Entry 4KHP (X-ray diffraction, 3.10 A resolution); this record covers chains A and T of the 22 polymer chains in the assembly.

Chain A:
Molecule: 16S Ribosomal RNA
From: Thermus thermophilus
Sequence (1506 nucleotides; each row starts with the number of its first residue):
     6 UGGAGAGUUUGAUCCUGGCUCAGGGUGAACGCUGGCGGCGUGCCUAAGAC
    56 AUGCAAGUCGUGCGGGCCGCGGGAUUUUACUCCGUGGUCAGCGGCGGACG
   106 GGUGAGUAACGCGUGGGUGACCUACCCGGAAGAGGGGGACAACCCGGGGA
   156 AACUCGGGCUAAUCCCCCAUGUGGACCCGCCCCUUGGGGUGUGUCCAAAG
   206 GGCUUUGCCCGCUUCCGGAUGGGCCCGCGUCCCAUCAGCUAGUUGGUGGG
   256 GUAAUGGCCCACCAAGGCGACGACGGGUAGCCGGUCUGAGAGGAUGGCCG
   306 GCCACAGGGGCACUGAGACACGGGCCCCACUCCUACGGGAGGCAGCAGUU
   356 AGGAAUCUUCCGCAAUGGGCGCAAGCCUGACGGAGCGACGCCGCUUGGAG
   406 GAAGAAGCCCUUCGGGGUGUAAACUCCUGAACCCGGGACGAAACCCCCGA
   456 CGAGGGGACUGACGGUACCGGGGUAAUAGCGCCGGCCAACUCCGUGCCAG
   506 CAGCCGCGGUAAUACGGAGGGCGCGAGCGUUACCCGGAUUCACUGGGCGU
   556 AAAGGGCGUGUAGGCGGCCUGGGGCGUCCCAUGUGAAAGACCACGGCUCA
   606 ACCGUGGGGGAGCGUGGGAUACGCUCAGGCUAGACGGUGGGAGAGGGUGG
   656 UGGAAUUCCCGGAGUAGCGGUGAAAUGCGCAGAUACCGGGAGGAACGCCG
   706 AUGGCGAAGGCAGCCACCUGGUCCACCCGUGACGCUGAGGCGCGAAAGCG
   756 UGGGGAGCAAACCGGAUUAGAUACCCGGGUAGUCCACGCCCUAAACGAUG
   806 CGCGCUAGGUCUCUGGGUCUCCUGGGGGCCGAAGCUAACGCGUUAAGCGC
   856 GCCGCCUGGGGAGUACGGCCGCAAGGCUGAAACUCAAAGGAAUUGACGGG
   906 GGCCCGCACAAGCGGUGGAGCAUGUGGUUUAAUUCGAAGCAACGCGAAGA
   956 ACCUUACCAGGCCUUGACAUGCUAGGGAACCCGGGUGAAAGCCUGGGGUG
  1006 CCCCGCGAGGGGAGCCCUAGCACAGGUGCUGCAUGGCCGUCGUCAGCUCG
  1056 UGCCGUGAGGUGUUGGGUUAAGUCCCGCAACGAGCGCAACCCCCGCCGUU
  1106 AGUUGCCAGCGGUUCGGCCGGGCACUCUAACGGGACUGCCCGCGAAAGCG
  1156 GGAGGAAGGAGGGGACGACGUCUGGUCAGCAUGGCCCUUACGGCCUGGGC
  1206 GACACACGUGCUACAAUGCCCACUACAAAGCGAUGCCACCCGGCAACGGG
  1256 GAGCUAAUCGCAAAAAGGUGGGCCCAGUUCGGAUUGGGGUCUGCAACCCG
  1306 ACCCCAUGAAGCCGGAAUCGCUAGUAAUCGCGGAUCAGCCAUGCCGCGGU
  1356 GAAUACGUUCCCGGGCCUUGUACACACCGCCCGUCACGCCAUGGGAGCGG
  1406 GCUCUACCCGAAGUCGCCGGGAGCCUACGGGCAGGCGCCGAGGGUAGGGC
  1456 CCGUGACUGGGGCGAAGUCGUAACAAGGUAGCUGUACCGGAAGGUGCGGC
  1506 UGGAUC
Differences from the reference sequence: conflict A79 (G131378 in 55771382)
Metal / ion sites: Mg2+ site 1: U13, G23; Mg2+ site 2 near G22 (its only coordinating residue here); Mg2+ site 3: G62, U63; Mg2+ site 4 near G107 (its only coordinating residue here); Mg2+ site 5: A110, G111, G285; Mg2+ site 6 near G141 (its only coordinating residue here); Mg2+ site 7: C169, C170; Mg2+ site 8: U177, G178; Mg2+ site 9 near A202 (its only coordinating residue here); Mg2+ site 10: G295, G542; Mg2+ site 11 near A311 (its only coordinating residue here); Mg2+ site 12 near C324 (its only coordinating residue here); 44 more Mg2+ sites not listed
Ligand contacts:
  - paromomycin (PAR), molecule 1: G32, G47, C48, C49, A51, A52, G53, A54, G107, U108, G109, A349, C351, A352, U354, U355, A356, G357, U361, C362
  - paromomycin (PAR), molecule 2: A113, A114, C115, G116, C117, G232, C233, G234, U235, C236, C237, C238, G277, A278
  - paromomycin (PAR), molecule 3: G551, G552, C553, G554, G559, G805, G852, C853, C855, C858
  - paromomycin (PAR), molecule 4: G594, A595, C596, C597, A598, A606, C607, C608, G609, U610
  - paromomycin (PAR), molecule 5: U653, G654, G655, U656, G657, G698, A699, A700, C701, C790
  - paromomycin (PAR), molecule 6: G1044, U1045, U1048, C1049, A1165, C1171, G1172
  - paromomycin (PAR), molecule 7: G1388, U1389, C1390, A1391, C1392, G1467, C1468, G1469, A1470, A1471, G1472, U1473
  - Pactamycin (PCY): U676, G677, A678, A771, U772, U773, C779, C780

Chain T:
Molecule: 30S Ribosomal protein S20
From: Thermus thermophilus
UniProt: P80380 (RS20_THET8); residues 8-106 here = UniProt positions 8-106
Chain sequence (99 residues; numbered 8 to 106; the number before each row is that of its first residue):
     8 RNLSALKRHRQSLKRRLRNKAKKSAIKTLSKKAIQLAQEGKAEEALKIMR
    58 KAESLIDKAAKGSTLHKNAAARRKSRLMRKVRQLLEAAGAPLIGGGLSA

How chain A and chain T interact:
Contacting residue pairs (94; chain A residue first):
  G62(A) - Leu10(T)  phosphate contact
  G96(A) - Arg17(T)  salt bridge to the phosphate
  C97(A) - Lys14(T)  salt bridge to the phosphate
  C97(A) - Arg17(T)  salt bridge to the phosphate
  C97(A) - Lys21(T)  salt bridge to the phosphate
  G98(A) - Lys14(T)  hydrogen bond to the base
  G98(A) - Gln18(T)  hydrogen bond to the phosphate
  G98(A) - Lys21(T)  salt bridge to the phosphate
  G99(A) - Arg22(T)  salt bridge to the phosphate
  C100(A) - Arg15(T)  base contact
  G101(A) - Arg15(T)  hydrogen bond to the base
  G102(A) - Arg15(T)  base contact
  C127(A) - Lys74(T)  hydrogen bond to the phosphate
  C127(A) - Asn75(T)  phosphate contact
  U128(A) - Lys74(T)  salt bridge to the phosphate
  C170(A) - Arg25(T)  sugar contact
  C171(A) - Lys29(T)  salt bridge to the phosphate
  C172(A) - Lys65(T)  salt bridge to the phosphate
  C173(A) - Lys65(T)  salt bridge to the phosphate
  A180(A) - Glu60(T)  base contact
  A180(A) - Ala78(T)  phosphate contact
  A180(A) - Lys81(T)  hydrogen bond to the base
  C181(A) - Ala78(T)  phosphate contact
  C181(A) - Lys81(T)  hydrogen bond to the sugar
  C181(A) - Ser82(T)  hydrogen bond to the sugar
  C181(A) - Met85(T)  hydrogen bond to the sugar
  C182(A) - Ser82(T)  hydrogen bond to the phosphate
  C182(A) - Met85(T)  sugar contact
  C182(A) - Arg89(T)  hydrogen bond to the sugar
  C182(A) - Leu104(T)  base contact
  C182(A) - Ser105(T)  hydrogen bond to the base
  C183(A) - Arg86(T)  phosphate contact
  C183(A) - Arg89(T)  hydrogen bond to the sugar
  C183(A) - Ser105(T)  base contact
  U197(A) - Ser105(T)  hydrogen bond to the base
  U197(A) - Ala106(T)  hydrogen bond to the base
  G198(A) - Gly101(T)  sugar contact
  G198(A) - Gly102(T)  hydrogen bond to the sugar
  G198(A) - Gly103(T)  hydrogen bond to the base
  G198(A) - Leu104(T)  hydrogen bond to the sugar
  G198(A) - Ser105(T)  base contact
  U199(A) - Arg57(T)  phosphate contact
  U199(A) - Glu60(T)  hydrogen bond to the sugar
  U199(A) - Gly102(T)  sugar contact
  U199(A) - Gly103(T)  sugar contact
  C200(A) - Arg57(T)  phosphate contact
  C200(A) - Glu60(T)  hydrogen bond to the sugar
  C200(A) - Ser61(T)  hydrogen bond to the phosphate
  C200(A) - Asp64(T)  hydrogen bond to the sugar
  C201(A) - Ser61(T)  hydrogen bond to the phosphate
  C201(A) - Asp64(T)  sugar contact
  C201(A) - Lys65(T)  salt bridge to the phosphate
  C201(A) - Lys68(T)  sugar contact
  A202(A) - Lys65(T)  phosphate contact
  A202(A) - Lys68(T)  salt bridge to the phosphate
  A203(A) - Lys68(T)  salt bridge to the phosphate
  G255(A) - Arg83(T)  salt bridge to the phosphate
  G256(A) - Arg83(T)  salt bridge to the phosphate
  U257(A) - Arg79(T)  salt bridge to the phosphate
  U257(A) - Arg80(T)  salt bridge to the phosphate
  U257(A) - Arg83(T)  base contact
  A258(A) - Lys74(T)  sugar contact
  A258(A) - Asn75(T)  hydrogen bond to the phosphate
  A258(A) - Ala76(T)  phosphate contact
  A258(A) - Arg79(T)  salt bridge to the phosphate
  A259(A) - Asn75(T)  phosphate contact
  A259(A) - Arg79(T)  salt bridge to the phosphate
  C318(A) - Arg23(T)  sugar contact
  U319(A) - Ser19(T)  sugar contact
  U319(A) - Arg22(T)  phosphate contact
  U319(A) - Arg23(T)  sugar contact
  U319(A) - Asn26(T)  phosphate contact
  G320(A) - Arg22(T)  salt bridge to the phosphate
  G320(A) - Asn26(T)  phosphate contact
  G320(A) - Ser70(T)  hydrogen bond to the phosphate
  A321(A) - Ser70(T)  hydrogen bond to the phosphate
  G328(A) - Leu10(T)  phosphate contact
  G329(A) - His16(T)  hydrogen bond to the sugar
  G346(A) - Arg8(T)  phosphate contact
  U1419(A) - Arg23(T)  salt bridge to the phosphate
  C1420(A) - Lys34(T)  salt bridge to the phosphate
  G1421(A) - Lys34(T)  salt bridge to the phosphate
  C1422(A) - Lys38(T)  salt bridge to the phosphate
  G1434(A) - Leu36(T)  sugar contact
  G1434(A) - Lys39(T)  hydrogen bond to the phosphate
  G1435(A) - Thr35(T)  hydrogen bond to the phosphate
  G1435(A) - Leu36(T)  sugar contact
  G1435(A) - Lys39(T)  salt bridge to the phosphate
  G1436(A) - Ala28(T)  phosphate contact
  G1436(A) - Ser31(T)  phosphate contact
  G1436(A) - Thr35(T)  hydrogen bond to the phosphate
  C1437(A) - Lys27(T)  salt bridge to the phosphate
  C1437(A) - Ser31(T)  hydrogen bond to the phosphate
  A1438(A) - Lys27(T)  salt bridge to the phosphate
Other interface residues (no listed pair), chain A (51 interface residues in all): C169, G179, G196, U219, A345
Other interface residues (no listed pair), chain T (50 interface residues in all): Ala12, Ala32, His73

Summary:
The interface between chain A and chain T involves 51 residues on one side and 50 on the other, with 30
hydrogen bonds and 27 salt bridges. Polar contacts include G98(A)-Lys14(T), G101(A)-Arg15(T) and
A180(A)-Lys81(T). Bound to chain A: 7 copies of paromomycin and Pactamycin.
Chain A is 16S Ribosomal RNA and chain T is 30S Ribosomal protein S20, both from Thermus thermophilus; the
structure, Structure of the Thermus thermophilus 30S ribosomal subunit in complex with de-6-MSA-pactamycin,
was determined by X-ray diffraction.
